Entry 7TJW (electron microscopy, 4.00 A resolution); this record covers chains B and E of the 7 polymer chains in the assembly.

[Chain B]
Name: ATP synthase subunit alpha
Source organism: Saccharomyces cerevisiae
UniProt: P07251 (ATPA_YEAST); residues 1-510 here correspond to UniProt positions 36-545 (UniProt number = residue number + 35)
Amino-acid sequence (510 residues; numbered 1 to 510; the number before each row is that of its first residue):
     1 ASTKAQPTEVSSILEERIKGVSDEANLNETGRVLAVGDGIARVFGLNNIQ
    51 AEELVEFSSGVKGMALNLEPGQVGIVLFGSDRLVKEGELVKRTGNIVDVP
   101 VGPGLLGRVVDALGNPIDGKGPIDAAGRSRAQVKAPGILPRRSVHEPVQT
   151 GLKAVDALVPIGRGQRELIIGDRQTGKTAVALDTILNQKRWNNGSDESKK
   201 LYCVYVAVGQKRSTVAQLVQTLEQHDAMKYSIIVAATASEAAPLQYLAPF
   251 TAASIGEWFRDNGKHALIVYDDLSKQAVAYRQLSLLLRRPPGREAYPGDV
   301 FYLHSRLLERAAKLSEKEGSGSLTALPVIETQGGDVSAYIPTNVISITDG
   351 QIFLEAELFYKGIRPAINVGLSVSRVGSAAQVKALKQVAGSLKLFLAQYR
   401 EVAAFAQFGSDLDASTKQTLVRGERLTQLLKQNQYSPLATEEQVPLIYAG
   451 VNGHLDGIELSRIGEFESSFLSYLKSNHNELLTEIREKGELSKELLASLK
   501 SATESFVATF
Disordered / not traced: 1-27, 406-412, 510
Ion coordination: Mg2+: Thr178, Asp271 (together with ATP)
Small-molecule neighbours:
  - ATP (adenosine-5'-triphosphate), molecule 1: Asp172, Arg173, Gln174, Thr175, Gly176, Lys177, Thr178, Ala179, Asp271, Phe359, Arg364, Gln432, Asn433, Gln434
  - ATP, molecule 2: Ile345, Ser346, Val373, Arg375
UniProt features mapped onto this chain:
  - binding site (ATP): Gly171 to Thr178
  - site: Ser372 (Required for activity)
  - modified residue (Phosphoserine): Ser22, Ser143

[Chain E]
Name: ATP synthase subunit beta
Source organism: Saccharomyces cerevisiae
Notes: EC 7.1.2.2
UniProt: P00830 (ATPB_YEAST); residues 1-478 here correspond to UniProt positions 34-511 (UniProt number = residue number + 33)
Amino-acid sequence (478 residues; row label = number of the first residue in the row):
     1 ASAAQSTPITGKVTAVIGAIVDVHFEQSELPAILNALEIKTPQGKLVLEV
    51 AQHLGENTVRTIAMDGTEGLVRGEKVLDTGGPISVPVGRETLGRIINVIG
   101 EPIDERGPIKSKLRKPIHADPPSFAEQSTSAEILETGIKVVDLLAPYARG
   151 GKIGLFGGAGVGKTVFIQELINNIAKAHGGFSVFTGVGERTREGNDLYRE
   201 MKETGVINLEGESKVALVFGQMNEPPGARARVALTGLTIAEYFRDEEGQD
   251 VLLFIDNIFRFTQAGSEVSALLGRIPSAVGYQPTLATDMGLLQERITTTK
   301 KGSVTSVQAVYVPADDLTDPAPATTFAHLDATTVLSRGISELGIYPAVDP
   351 LDSKSRLLDAAVVGQEHYDVASKVQETLQTYKSLQDIIAILGMDELSEQD
   401 KLTVERARKIQRFLSQPFAVAEVFTGIPGKLVRLKDTVASFKAVLEGKYD
   451 NIPEHAFYMVGGIEDVVAKAEKLAAEAN
Disordered / not traced: 1-7, 476-478
UniProt features mapped onto this chain:
  - binding site (ATP): Gly157 to Thr164
  - modified residue: Thr79 (Phosphothreonine), Thr204 (Phosphothreonine), Ser340 (Phosphoserine)

[Chain B / chain E interface]
Pairs across the interface - 49 pairs, chain B then chain E:
  Leu34(B) - Gly55(E)
  Ala35(B) - His53(E)
  Val36(B) - Ile33(E)  hydrophobic
  Val36(B) - Gln52(E)
  Val36(B) - His53(E)  hydrogen bond (backbone-backbone)
  Asp38(B) - Arg274(E)
  Asp81(B) - Ile33(E)
  Arg82(B) - Ala32(E)
  Arg82(B) - Ile33(E)  hydrogen bond (side chain-backbone)
  Arg82(B) - Asn35(E)  hydrogen bond
  Arg82(B) - Pro82(E)
  Val84(B) - Ile33(E)
  Lys85(B) - Leu30(E)
  Lys85(B) - Ala32(E)
  Lys85(B) - His53(E)
  Glu86(B) - Leu30(E)
  Glu86(B) - His53(E)  hydrogen bond (backbone-side chain)
  Glu86(B) - Gly55(E)
  Glu86(B) - Glu56(E)  hydrogen bond (side chain-backbone)
  Glu86(B) - Asn57(E)  hydrogen bond (side chain-backbone)
  Val109(B) - Phe124(E)  hydrophobic
  Ile117(B) - Phe124(E)
  Ile117(B) - Ala125(E)
  Arg173(B) - Leu317(E)  hydrogen bond (side chain-backbone)
  Arg173(B) - Phe326(E)
  Lys211(B) - Ala327(E)
  Lys211(B) - His328(E)
  Arg212(B) - Pro121(E)
  Arg212(B) - Pro122(E)  hydrogen bond (side chain-backbone)
  Arg212(B) - Phe124(E)
  Val215(B) - Phe124(E)
  Ala216(B) - Phe124(E)  hydrophobic
  Ala216(B) - Gln127(E)
  Gln217(B) - Ala131(E)
  Val219(B) - Phe124(E)  hydrophobic
  Gln220(B) - Thr129(E)
  Arg281(B) - Ser277(E)  hydrogen bond
  Arg281(B) - Ala278(E)
  Gln282(B) - Pro283(E)
  Gln282(B) - Thr284(E)
  Gln282(B) - Thr287(E)  hydrogen bond
  Leu285(B) - Ile275(E)  hydrophobic
  Leu285(B) - Ser277(E)
  Leu285(B) - Pro283(E)  hydrophobic
  Leu286(B) - Arg274(E)
  Arg288(B) - Gly273(E)  hydrogen bond (side chain-backbone)
  Arg289(B) - Ile275(E)
  Glu294(B) - Ala278(E)
  Ala295(B) - Ala278(E)
Interface residues without a listed pair, chain B (38 interface residues in all): Gly37, Gln174, Ser213, Ala238, Ser239, Glu240, Gln245, Val278, Pro291, Gln332, Tyr360
Interface residues without a listed pair, chain E (40 interface residues in all): Leu34, Thr58, Ser123, Ser128, Ala286, Gly290, Glu294, Thr297, Thr318, Ala323, Lys354

[Overview]
The interface between chain B and chain E involves 38 residues on one side and 40 on the other, with 11
hydrogen bonds. Among the polar pairs are Arg82(B)-Ile33(E), Arg82(B)-Asn35(E) and Glu86(B)-His53(E). Bound to
chain B: ATP.
Chain B is ATP synthase subunit alpha and chain E is ATP synthase subunit beta, both from Saccharomyces
cerevisiae; the structure, Yeast ATP synthase F1 region State 1catalytic(e-h) with 10 mM ATP, was determined
by electron microscopy together with 7TJS, 7TJT, 7TJU, 7TJV, 7TJX, 7TJY and 30 further entries from the same
study.
